1D5X - chains A and B of the 4 polymer chains in the assembly; structure by X-ray diffraction, 2.45 A resolution.

# Chain A
Protein: HLA class II histocompatibility antigen
Organism: Homo sapiens
Notes: fragment: dr alpha chain, extracellular domain
UniProtKB: P01903 (HA2R_HUMAN); residues 1-181 here correspond to UniProt positions 26-206 (UniProt number = residue number + 25)
Chain sequence (181 residues; numbered 1 to 181; the number before each row is that of its first residue):
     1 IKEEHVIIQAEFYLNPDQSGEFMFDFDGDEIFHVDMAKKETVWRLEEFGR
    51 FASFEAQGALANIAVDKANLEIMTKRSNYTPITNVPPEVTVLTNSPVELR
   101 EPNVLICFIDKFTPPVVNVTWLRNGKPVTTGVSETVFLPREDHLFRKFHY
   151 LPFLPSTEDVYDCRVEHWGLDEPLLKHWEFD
Not modelled in the structure: 1-2
UniProt features mapped onto this chain:
  - region: E179 to D181 (Connecting peptide)
  - site: Q9 (Self- and pathogen-derived peptide antigen), G49 (Self-peptide antigen), F51 (Self- and pathogen-derived peptide antigen), A52 (Self-peptide antigen), S53 (Self- and pathogen-derived peptide antigen), E55 (Pathogen-derived peptide antigen), N62 (Self- and pathogen-derived peptide antigen), N69 (Pathogen-derived peptide antigen), R76 (Self- and pathogen-derived peptide antigen)
  - glycosylation (N-linked (GlcNAc...) asparagine): N78, N118
Disulfides: C107-C163

# Chain B
Protein: HLA class II histocompatibility antigen
Organism: Homo sapiens
Notes: fragment: dr-4 beta chain, extracellular domain
UniProtKB: P13760 (HB2H_HUMAN); residues 1-192 here correspond to UniProt positions 30-221 (UniProt number = residue number + 29)
Chain sequence (192 residues; row label = number of the first residue in the row):
     1 GDTRPRFLEQVKHECHFFNGTERVRFLDRYFYHQEEYVRFDSDVGEYRAV
    51 TELGRPDAEYWNSQKDLLEQKRAAVDTYCRHNYGVGESFTVQRRVYPEVT
   101 VYPAKTQPLQHHNLLVCSVNGFYPGSIEVRWFRNGQEEKTGVVSTGLIQN
   151 GDWTFQTLVMLETVPRSGEVYTCQVEHPSLTSPLTVEWRARS
Not modelled in the structure: 106-112, 191-192
Disulfides: C15-C79, C117-C173

# Chain A / chain B interface
Pairs across the interface - 101 pairs, chain A then chain B:
  E4(A) - H16(B)  salt bridge
  E4(A) - F17(B)
  E4(A) - F18(B)
  H5(A) - C15(B)
  H5(A) - H16(B)
  H5(A) - F17(B)  hydrogen bond (backbone-backbone)
  V6(A) - C15(B)
  V6(A) - H16(B)
  I7(A) - H13(B)
  I7(A) - E14(B)
  I7(A) - C15(B)  hydrogen bond (backbone-backbone)
  I8(A) - H13(B)
  I8(A) - E14(B)
  Q9(A) - V11(B)
  Q9(A) - K12(B)
  Q9(A) - H13(B)  hydrogen bond (backbone-backbone)
  Q9(A) - Y78(B)  hydrogen bond
  A10(A) - V11(B)
  E11(A) - Q10(B)
  E11(A) - V11(B)  hydrogen bond (backbone-backbone)
  E11(A) - H13(B)  salt bridge
  F12(A) - L8(B)  hydrophobic
  F12(A) - E9(B)
  Y13(A) - F7(B)
  Y13(A) - L8(B)
  Y13(A) - E9(B)  hydrogen bond (backbone-backbone)
  L14(A) - R6(B)
  L14(A) - F7(B)
  N15(A) - R6(B)
  N15(A) - F7(B)  hydrogen bond (backbone-backbone)
  P16(A) - P5(B)
  P16(A) - R6(B)
  D17(A) - R6(B)  salt bridge
  F24(A) - Y78(B)
  F24(A) - N82(B)
  F26(A) - T90(B)
  F26(A) - V91(B)  hydrophobic
  F26(A) - Y123(B)
  F26(A) - W153(B)  hydrophobic
  G28(A) - Q149(B)
  D29(A) - Y123(B)
  D29(A) - W153(B)
  D29(A) - F155(B)
  E30(A) - W153(B)  hydrogen bond (backbone-side chain)
  R44(A) - G151(B)  hydrogen bond (side chain-backbone)
  R44(A) - D152(B)
  L45(A) - R93(B)
  F48(A) - F89(B)  hydrophobic
  F48(A) - W153(B)
  F51(A) - F89(B)  hydrophobic
  D66(A) - E9(B)
  D66(A) - V11(B)
  N69(A) - E9(B)
  N69(A) - Y37(B)  hydrogen bond
  L70(A) - F7(B)
  L70(A) - L8(B)
  L70(A) - E9(B)
  L70(A) - Y32(B)  hydrophobic
  M73(A) - E9(B)
  M73(A) - Y32(B)
  M73(A) - Y37(B)  hydrophobic
  M73(A) - L53(B)
  T74(A) - F7(B)
  T74(A) - Y32(B)  hydrogen bond
  R76(A) - L53(B)  hydrogen bond (side chain-backbone)
  R76(A) - P56(B)
  R76(A) - D57(B)  salt bridge
  S77(A) - Y32(B)  hydrogen bond
  T80(A) - Y32(B)  hydrogen bond (backbone-side chain)
  T80(A) - H33(B)  hydrogen bond (backbone-side chain)
  P81(A) - P5(B)  hydrophobic
  P81(A) - R6(B)
  P81(A) - H33(B)  hydrogen bond (backbone-side chain)
  I82(A) - R6(B)  hydrogen bond (backbone-backbone)
  I82(A) - H33(B)  hydrogen bond (backbone-side chain)
  T93(A) - Q156(B)
  P96(A) - S118(B)
  P96(A) - N120(B)
  I106(A) - N150(B)
  T113(A) - L8(B)
  P115(A) - L8(B)
  P139(A) - K12(B)
  R140(A) - K12(B)  hydrogen bond (backbone-side chain)
  H143(A) - Q10(B)  hydrogen bond (backbone-side chain)
  H143(A) - K12(B)
  H143(A) - R29(B)
  H143(A) - F31(B)
  H143(A) - Q34(B)
  L144(A) - Q34(B)
  F145(A) - L8(B)  hydrophobic
  F145(A) - Q10(B)
  R146(A) - Q149(B)  hydrogen bond
  F148(A) - Q149(B)
  F148(A) - N150(B)
  F148(A) - G151(B)
  Y150(A) - N150(B)  hydrogen bond (side chain-backbone)
  Y150(A) - G151(B)  hydrogen bond (side chain-backbone)
  Y150(A) - D152(B)
  W168(A) - G1(B)
  W168(A) - D2(B)
  W168(A) - R6(B)
Interface residues without a listed pair, chain A (57 interface residues in all): E3, I31, A52, L92, N94, S95, F108, P114, T135, D142
Interface residues without a listed pair, chain B (48 interface residues in all): R4, N19, E36, W61, Y83, V85, Y102

# Overview
The interface between chain A and chain B involves 57 residues on one side and 48 on the other, with 23
hydrogen bonds and 4 salt bridges. Among the polar pairs are E4(A)-H16(B), E11(A)-H13(B) and D17(A)-R6(B).
Chain A is HLA class II histocompatibility antigen and chain B is HLA class II histocompatibility antigen,
both from Homo sapiens; the structure, X-ray crystal structure of HLA-DR4 complexed with dipeptide mimetic and
seb, was determined by X-ray diffraction together with 1D5M, 1D5Z and 1D6E from the same study.
